7XB5 - chain A; structure by X-ray diffraction, 3.44 A resolution.

[Chain A]
Name: fusion protein of Sterol uptake control protein 2 and Endolysin
Organism: Saccharomyces cerevisiae S288C
Notes: EC 3.2.1.17
UniProtKB: chimeric construct of Q12151, P00720: residues 602-714 from Q12151 (UPC2_YEAST) positions 602-714 (same numbers); residues 717-876 from P00720 positions 2-161 (UniProt number = residue number - 715); residues 879-1045 from Q12151 (UPC2_YEAST) positions 726-892 (UniProt number = residue number - 153)
Amino-acid sequence (465 residues; numbered 581 to 1045; the number before each row is that of its first residue):
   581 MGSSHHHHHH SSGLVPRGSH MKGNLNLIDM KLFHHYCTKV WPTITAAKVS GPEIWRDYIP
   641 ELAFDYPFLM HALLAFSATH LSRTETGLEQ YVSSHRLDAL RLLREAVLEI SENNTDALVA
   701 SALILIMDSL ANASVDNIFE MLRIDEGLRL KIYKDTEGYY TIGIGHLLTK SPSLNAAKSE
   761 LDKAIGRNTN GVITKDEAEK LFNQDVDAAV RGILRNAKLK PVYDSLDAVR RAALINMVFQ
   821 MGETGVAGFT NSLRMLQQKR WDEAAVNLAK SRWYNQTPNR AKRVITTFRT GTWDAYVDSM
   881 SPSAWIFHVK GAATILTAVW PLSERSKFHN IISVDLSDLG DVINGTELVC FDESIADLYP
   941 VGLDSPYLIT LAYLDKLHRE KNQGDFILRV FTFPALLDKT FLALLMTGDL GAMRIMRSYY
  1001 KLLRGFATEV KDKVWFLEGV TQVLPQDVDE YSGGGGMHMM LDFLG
Unresolved in the structure: 581-604, 728-783, 1019-1045
Sequence notes: initiating methionine (581); expression tag (582-601); linker (715-716, 877-878); engineered mutation Gly727 (Arg12 in P00720), Thr769 (Cys54 in P00720), Ala812 (Cys97 in P00720), Arg852 (Ile137 in P00720), Gly925 (Ile777 in Q12151)
Curated features (UniProtKB/Swiss-Prot):
  - active site (Proton donor/acceptor): Glu726, Asp735
  - binding site (substrate): Leu747, Phe819, Ser832, Asn847

[In short]
UniProt lists active-site residues Glu726 and Asp735 and 4 substrate-binding residues.
Chain A is fusion protein of Sterol uptake control protein 2 and Endolysin (Saccharomyces cerevisiae S288C);
the structure, Structure of the ligand-binding domain of S. cerevisiae Upc2 in fusion with T4 lysozyme, was
determined by X-ray diffraction together with 7VPS, 7VPT and 7VPU from the same study.
